8IUG - chains M and h of the 37 polymer chains in the assembly; structure by electron microscopy, 2.86 A resolution.

[Chain M]
Name: Reaction center protein L chain
From: Roseiflexus castenholzii
Reference sequence: Q83XD0 (Q83XD0_9CHLR); numbering as in UniProt (aligned over 1-641)
Chain sequence (641 residues; numbered 1 to 641; the number before each row is that of its first residue):
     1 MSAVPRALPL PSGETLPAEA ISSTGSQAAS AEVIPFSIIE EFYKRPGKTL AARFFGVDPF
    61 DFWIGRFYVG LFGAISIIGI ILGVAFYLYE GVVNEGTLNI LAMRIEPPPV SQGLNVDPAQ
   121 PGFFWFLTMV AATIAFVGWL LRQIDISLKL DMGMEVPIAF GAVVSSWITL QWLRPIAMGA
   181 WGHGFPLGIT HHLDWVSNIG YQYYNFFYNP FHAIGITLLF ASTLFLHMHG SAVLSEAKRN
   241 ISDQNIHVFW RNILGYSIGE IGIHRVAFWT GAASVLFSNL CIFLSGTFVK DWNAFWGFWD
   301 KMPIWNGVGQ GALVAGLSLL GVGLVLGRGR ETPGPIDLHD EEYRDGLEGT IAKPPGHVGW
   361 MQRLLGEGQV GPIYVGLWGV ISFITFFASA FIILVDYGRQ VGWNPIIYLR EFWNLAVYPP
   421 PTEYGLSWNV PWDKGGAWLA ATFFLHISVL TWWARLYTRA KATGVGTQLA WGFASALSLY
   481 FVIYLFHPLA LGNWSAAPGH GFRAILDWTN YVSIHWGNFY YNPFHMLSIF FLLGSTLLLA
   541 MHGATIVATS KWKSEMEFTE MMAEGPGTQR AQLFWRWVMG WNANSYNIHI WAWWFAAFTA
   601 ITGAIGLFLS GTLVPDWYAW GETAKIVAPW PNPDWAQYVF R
Disordered / not traced: 1-334, 641
Metal / ion sites: Mn2+: H542, E557, H589 (shared with 2 residues of chain L)
Small-molecule neighbours:
  - bacteriochlorophyll a (BCL), molecule 1: F386, L445, V449, F473, A476, L479, Y480, W508, T509, N510, V512, S513, F519, Y520, H525, S528, I529, L532, T599, G603, G606, L607
  - bacteriochlorophyll a (BCL), molecule 2: T509, Y520, L533
  - bacteriochlorophyll a (BCL), molecule 3: Y520, M526, I529, F530, L533, G534, L537
  - 2-O-octyl-beta-D-glucopyranose (BGL), molecule 1: G425, L426, L489
  - 2-O-octyl-beta-D-glucopyranose (BGL), molecule 2: F486, L489, A490, F608
  - 2-O-octyl-beta-D-glucopyranose (BGL), molecule 3: L613, V614, W620
  - bacteriopheophytin a (BPH), molecule 1: I373, S382, F383, F386, S448, V449, W452, L456, L469, G472, F473, A476, A596, A600
  - bacteriopheophytin a (BPH), molecule 2: F386, S389, I393, L445, Y480, I483, Y484, P498, H500, F502, I505, L506, W508, T509
  - bacteriopheophytin a (BPH), molecule 3: L533, T536, L537, A540, M541, W575, V578, M579
  - Menaquinone 11 (MQE; 2-methyl-3-[(2E,6E,10E,14E,18E,22E,26E,30E,34E,38E)-3,7,11,15,19,23,27,31,35,39,43-undecamethyltetratetraconta-2,6,10,1 4,18,22,26,30,34,38,42-undecaen-1-yl]naphthalene-1,4-dione): L538, M541, H542, T545, T568, A571, Q572, W575, M579, W581, N582, A583, N584, S585, I588, W591, F595

[Chain h]
Name: reaction center small polypeptide
From: Roseiflexus castenholzii
Chain sequence (63 residues; row label = number of the first residue in the row):
     1 MDFLILLQAE PSPWPVWSGY ALCFVPLAAV ILGFIIAARF TDKQATSAYL RLDPAKANEP
    61 EQG
Disordered / not traced: 1-11, 59-63
Small-molecule neighbours:
  - 2-O-octyl-beta-D-glucopyranose (BGL), molecule 1: W17, S18, L22
  - 2-O-octyl-beta-D-glucopyranose (BGL), molecule 2: I36, R39, F40

[Chain M / chain h interface]
Contacting residue pairs (36):
  P523(M) - L22(h)
  F524(M) - L22(h)  hydrophobic
  L527(M) - V30(h)  hydrophobic
  M562(M) - L50(h)
  A563(M) - L50(h)
  E564(M) - Y49(h)  hydrogen bond
  E564(M) - L50(h)
  E564(M) - R51(h)
  E564(M) - L52(h)  hydrogen bond (backbone-backbone)
  G565(M) - L52(h)
  P566(M) - A57(h)  hydrophobic
  P566(M) - N58(h)
  Q569(M) - L52(h)  hydrogen bond (side chain-backbone)
  R570(M) - N58(h)  hydrogen bond
  Q572(M) - A45(h)
  Q572(M) - Y49(h)
  R576(M) - T46(h)
  W581(M) - A38(h)  hydrophobic
  W581(M) - T41(h)
  W581(M) - D42(h)
  N582(M) - D42(h)  hydrogen bond (backbone-side chain)
  N582(M) - A45(h)
  N582(M) - T46(h)
  A583(M) - T41(h)
  A583(M) - A45(h)
  N584(M) - Q44(h)
  N584(M) - Y49(h)  hydrogen bond
  N587(M) - T41(h)  hydrogen bond
  W591(M) - A37(h)  hydrophobic
  W591(M) - T41(h)
  W620(M) - S18(h)
  W620(M) - L22(h)  hydrophobic
  T623(M) - P15(h)
  T623(M) - V16(h)
  A624(M) - P15(h)
  K625(M) - S12(h)
Also at the interface, not in a pair above, chain M (27 interface residues in all): F530, W552, L609, W617, I626
Also at the interface, not in a pair above, chain h (27 interface residues in all): P13, W14, G19, C23, F24, P26, F34, P54

[Overview]
Chain M and chain h each contribute 27 residues to their interface; the contacts include 7 hydrogen bonds.
Among the polar pairs are E564(M)-Y49(h), Q569(M)-L52(h) and R570(M)-N58(h). One
2-O-octyl-beta-D-glucopyranose molecule is bound between chain M and chain h.
Here chain M is Reaction center protein L chain and chain h is reaction center small polypeptide, both from
Roseiflexus castenholzii. Entry 8IUG (Cryo-EM structure of the RC-LH core complex from roseiflexus
castenholzii) was determined by electron microscopy (same publication as 8IUN).
